8BZC - chains A and B; structure by X-ray diffraction, 1.10 A resolution.

[Chain A]
Molecule: 14-3-3 protein sigma
Organism: Homo sapiens
UniProtKB: P31947 (1433S_HUMAN); residues 1-231 here = UniProt positions 1-231
Sequence (236 residues; row label = number of the first residue in the row; numbers below 1 keep their minus sign (Gly-4 is residue -4)):
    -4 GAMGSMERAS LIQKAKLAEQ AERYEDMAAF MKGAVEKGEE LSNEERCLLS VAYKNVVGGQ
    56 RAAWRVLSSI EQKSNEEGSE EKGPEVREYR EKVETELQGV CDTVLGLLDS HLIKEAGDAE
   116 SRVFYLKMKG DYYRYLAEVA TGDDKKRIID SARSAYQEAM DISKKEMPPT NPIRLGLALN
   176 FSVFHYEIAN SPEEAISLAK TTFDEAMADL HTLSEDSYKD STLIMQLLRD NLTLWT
Construct notes: expression tag (-4 to 0); engineered mutation Asn38 (Cys in P31947), Cys42 (Asn in P31947)
UniProt features mapped onto this chain:
  - site (Interaction with phosphoserine on interacting protein): Arg56, Arg129
  - modified residue (Phosphoserine): Ser5, Ser74
Glycans and other covalent adducts: compound GEH linked to Cys42
Metal / ion sites: Mg2+ site 1 near Glu39 (its only coordinating residue here); Mg2+ site 2 near Glu89 (its only coordinating residue here)
Ligand contacts:
  - GEH (2-(4-chloranylphenoxy)-2-methyl-N-(2-sulfanylethyl)propanamide): Val46, Phe119, Lys122, Pro167, Ile168, Gly171, Leu218, Ile219
  - SG0 (4-[(R)-azanyl(oxidanyl)methyl]-7-propan-2-yloxy-1-benzothiophene-2-carboximidamide): Glu14, Asn38, Glu39, Leu43, Val46

[Chain B]
Molecule: ERalpha peptide
Sequence (5 residues; numbered 591 to 595; the number before each row is that of its first residue):
   591 FPATV
Modified residues: Thr594 (phosphothreonine; TPO)

[Interface between chain A and chain B]
Pairs across the interface - 22 pairs, chain A then chain B:
  Lys49(A) - Thr594(B)  hydrogen bond (side chain-backbone)
  Lys49(A) - Val595(B)
  Arg56(A) - Thr594(B)
  Arg60(A) - Phe591(B)
  Lys122(A) - Val595(B)  hydrogen bond (side chain-backbone)
  Asp126(A) - Val595(B)
  Arg129(A) - Thr594(B)
  Tyr130(A) - Thr594(B)
  Gly171(A) - Val595(B)
  Leu174(A) - Ala593(B)
  Leu174(A) - Thr594(B)
  Leu174(A) - Val595(B)  hydrophobic
  Asn175(A) - Thr594(B)
  Asn175(A) - Val595(B)  hydrogen bond (side chain-backbone)
  Val178(A) - Pro592(B)  hydrophobic
  Val178(A) - Ala593(B)
  Val178(A) - Thr594(B)
  Glu182(A) - Pro592(B)
  Leu222(A) - Val595(B)  hydrophobic
  Asn226(A) - Pro592(B)
  Asn226(A) - Ala593(B)  hydrogen bond (side chain-backbone)
  Trp230(A) - Pro592(B)  hydrophobic
Interface residues without a listed pair, chain A (17 interface residues in all): Ile219, Leu229

[Overview]
17 residues of chain A face 5 of chain B across their interface; the contacts include 4 hydrogen bonds. Polar
pairs include Lys49(A)-Thr594(B), Lys122(A)-Val595(B) and Asn175(A)-Val595(B). Bound to chain A: compound SG0.
Covalently linked compound GEH: at Cys42(A).
Here chain A is 14-3-3 protein sigma (Homo sapiens) and chain B is ERalpha peptide. Entry 8BZC (co-soaked
stabilizers for ERa - 14-3-3 interaction (884_AZ244)) was determined by X-ray diffraction.
